PDB entry 1TBL | X-ray diffraction, 3.10 A resolution | chains B and C of the 3 polymer chains in the assembly

# Chain B (and C)
Protein: Arginase 1
Source organism: Rattus norvegicus
Notes: EC 3.5.3.1; chain C of this document is another copy of the same molecule, construct and numbering; everything in this record applies to it too
UniProt: P07824 (ARGI1_RAT); numbering as in UniProt (aligned over 6-319)
Amino-acid sequence (314 residues; each row starts with the number of its first residue):
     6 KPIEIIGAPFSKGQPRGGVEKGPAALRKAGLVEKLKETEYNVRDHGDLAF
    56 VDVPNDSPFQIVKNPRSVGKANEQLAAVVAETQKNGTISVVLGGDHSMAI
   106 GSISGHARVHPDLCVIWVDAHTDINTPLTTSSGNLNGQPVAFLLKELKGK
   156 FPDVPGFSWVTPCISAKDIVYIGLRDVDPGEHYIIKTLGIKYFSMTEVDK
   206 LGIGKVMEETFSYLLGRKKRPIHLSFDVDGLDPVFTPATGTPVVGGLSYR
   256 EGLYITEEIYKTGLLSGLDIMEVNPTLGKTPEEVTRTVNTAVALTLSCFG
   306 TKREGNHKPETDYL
Construct notes: engineered mutation Asn141 (His in P07824)
Bound ions: Mn2+ site 1: His101, Asp124, Asp128, Asp232; Mn2+ site 2: Asp124, His126, Asp232, Asp234
UniProt features mapped onto this chain:
  - binding site (Mn(2+)): His101, Asp124, His126, Asp128, Asp232, Asp234
  - binding site (substrate): His126 to Asn130, Ser137 to Asn139, Asp183, Thr246, Glu277
  - modified residue: Lys17 (N6-succinyllysine), Ser62 (Phosphoserine), Ser72 (Phosphoserine), Lys75 (N6-succinyllysine), Ser163 (Phosphoserine), Ser217 (Phosphoserine), Thr281 (Phosphothreonine)
  - mutagenesis: His101 (H101E: Reduced catalytic activity. No effect on manganese binding), Asp128 (D128E/N: Reduced manganese binding and strongly reduced catalytic activity), Asp232 (D232A: Loss of one manganese ion and strongly reduced catalytic activity; D232C: Reduced manganese binding and strongly reduced catalytic activity), Asp234 (D234A/E/H: Reduced manganese binding and strongly reduced catalytic activity), Gly235 (G235A: 56% of wild-type activity; G235R: Loss of manganese-binding and activity)

# Interface between chain B and chain C
Pairs across the interface (33; chain B residue first):
  Ile208(B) - Asp204(C)
  Glu213(B) - Lys205(C)  salt bridge
  Tyr254(B) - Val249(C)
  Arg255(B) - Met200(C)
  Arg255(B) - Asp204(C)  salt bridge
  Arg255(B) - Gly251(C)  hydrogen bond (side chain-backbone)
  Arg255(B) - Glu256(C)  salt bridge
  Tyr259(B) - Thr201(C)
  Tyr259(B) - Lys205(C)
  Glu262(B) - Thr201(C)
  Arg308(B) - Leu179(C)
  Arg308(B) - Arg180(C)
  Arg308(B) - Met200(C)
  Arg308(B) - Thr201(C)
  Arg308(B) - Asp204(C)  salt bridge
  Glu309(B) - Val182(C)
  Glu309(B) - His187(C)  salt bridge
  Glu309(B) - Lys191(C)
  Glu309(B) - Tyr197(C)  hydrogen bond
  Glu309(B) - Ser199(C)
  Gly310(B) - Val182(C)
  Gly310(B) - His187(C)  hydrogen bond (backbone-side chain)
  Asn311(B) - Pro184(C)
  Asn311(B) - His187(C)
  His312(B) - Pro184(C)
  His312(B) - His187(C)  hydrogen bond
  His312(B) - Tyr188(C)
  Thr316(B) - Tyr188(C)
  Asp317(B) - Tyr188(C)  hydrogen bond
  Tyr318(B) - Thr134(C)
  Tyr318(B) - Pro184(C)
  Tyr318(B) - Gly185(C)
  Tyr318(B) - Tyr188(C)  hydrophobic
Interface residues without a listed pair, chain B (17 interface residues in all): Gly209, Glu256, Leu319
Interface residues without a listed pair, chain C (28 interface residues in all): Leu133, Lys155, Asp181, Asp183, Ile189, Ile190, Val203, Gly250, Leu252, Ser253

# Summary
17 residues of chain B and 28 residues of chain C are in contact, with 5 hydrogen bonds and 5 salt bridges.
Polar contacts include Glu213(B)-Lys205(C), Arg255(B)-Asp204(C) and Arg255(B)-Glu256(C).
Chain B and chain C are both Arginase 1 (Rattus norvegicus); the structure, H141N mutant of rat liver arginase
I, was determined by X-ray diffraction, deposited together with 1ZPE, 1ZPG, 1TA1, 1TBH and 1TBJ.
